PDB entry 3ZL2 | X-ray diffraction, 1.25 A resolution | chain A

# Chain A
Protein: Protein fimh
Source organism: Escherichia coli
Notes: fragment: lectin domain or receptor binding domain, residues 22-179
UniProt: P08191 (FIMH_ECOLI); residues 1-158 here correspond to UniProt positions 22-179 (UniProt number = residue number + 21)
Chain sequence (158 residues; each row starts with the number of its first residue):
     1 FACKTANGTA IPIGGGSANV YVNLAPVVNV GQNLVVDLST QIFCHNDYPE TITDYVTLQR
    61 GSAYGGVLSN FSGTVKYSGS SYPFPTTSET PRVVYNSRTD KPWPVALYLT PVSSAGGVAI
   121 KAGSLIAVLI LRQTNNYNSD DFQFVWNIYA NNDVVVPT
Disulfides: C3-C44
Small-molecule neighbours: FimH (BWG; N-{5-[(1R)-1-hydroxyethyl]-1,3-thiazol-2-yl}-alpha-D-mannopyranosylamine): F1, I13, N46, D47, Y48, I52, D54, Q133, N135, Y137, D140, F142

# In short
Bound to chain A: FimH.
Chain A is Protein fimh (Escherichia coli); the structure, A thiazolyl-mannoside bound to FimH, orthorhombic
space group, was determined by X-ray diffraction, deposited together with 3ZL1.
